Entry 8G2Y (electron microscopy, 3.44 A resolution); this record covers chains A and B of the 5 polymer chains in the assembly.

[Chain A]
Molecule: MiniG alpha s/q chimera
From: Homo sapiens
Chain sequence (423 residues; row label = number of the first residue in the row; note: 141 numbers in that range are skipped by the numbering (no residue carries them; nothing is unmodelled there); numbers below 1 keep their minus sign (Met-169 is residue -169)):
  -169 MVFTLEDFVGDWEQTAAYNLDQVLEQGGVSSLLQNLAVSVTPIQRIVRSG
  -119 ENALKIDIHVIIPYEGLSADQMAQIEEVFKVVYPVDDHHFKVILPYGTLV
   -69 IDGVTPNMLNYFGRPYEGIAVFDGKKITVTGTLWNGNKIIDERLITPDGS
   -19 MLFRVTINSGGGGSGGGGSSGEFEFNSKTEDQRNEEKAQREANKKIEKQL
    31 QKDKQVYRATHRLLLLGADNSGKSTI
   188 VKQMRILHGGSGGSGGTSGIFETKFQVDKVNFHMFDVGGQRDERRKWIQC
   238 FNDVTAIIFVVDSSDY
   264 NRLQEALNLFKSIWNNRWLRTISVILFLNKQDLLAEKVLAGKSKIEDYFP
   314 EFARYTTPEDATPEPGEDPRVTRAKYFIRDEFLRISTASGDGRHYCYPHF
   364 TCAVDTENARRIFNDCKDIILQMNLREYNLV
Unresolved in the structure: -169 to 24, 188-206, 304-310, 322-330
From the paper describing this entry:
  - conformationally variable residues (helix shift): Leu384

[Chain B]
Molecule: Guanine nucleotide-binding protein G(I)/G(S)/G(T) subunit beta-1
From: Homo sapiens
UniProt: P62873 (GBB1_HUMAN); numbering as in UniProt (aligned over 2-340)
Chain sequence (358 residues; each row starts with the number of its first residue; numbers below 1 keep their minus sign (Met-17 is residue -17)):
   -17 MHHHHHHLEVLFQGPGSSGSELDQLRQEAEQLKNQIRDARKACADATLSQ
    33 ITNNIDPVGRIQMRTRRTLRGHLAKIYAMHWGTDSRLLVSASQDGKLIIW
    83 DSYTTNKVHAIPLRSSWVMTCAYAPSGNYVACGGLDNICSIYNLKTREGN
   133 VRVSRELAGHTGYLSCCRFLDDNQIVTSSGDTTCALWDIETGQQTTTFTG
   183 HTGDVMSLSLAPDTRLFVSGACDASAKLWDVREGMCRQTFTGHESDINAI
   233 CFFPNGNAFATGSDDATCRLFDLRADQELMTYSHDNIICGITSVSFSKSG
   283 RLLLAGYDDFNCNVWDALKADRAGVLAGHDNRVSCLGVTDDGMAVATGSW
   333 DSFLKIWN
Unresolved in the structure: -17 to 40, 65-68, 128-132
Sequence notes: expression tag (-17 to 1)
Curated features (UniProtKB/Swiss-Prot):
  - modified residue: Ser2 (N-acetylserine), His266 (Phosphohistidine)
  - natural variant: Leu30 (L30F: In MRD42; uncertain significance), Arg52 (R52G: In MRD42), Gly64 (G64V: In MRD42), Asp76 (D76E: In MRD42; D76G: In MRD42), Gly77 (G77S: In MRD42), Lys78 (K78R: In MRD42), Ile80 (I80N: In MRD42; I80T: In MRD42), His91 (H91R: In MRD42; uncertain significance), Ala92 (A92T: In MRD42), Pro94 (P94S: In MRD42), Leu95 (L95P: In MRD42), Arg96 (R96L: In MRD42), 5 further natural variant entries in UniProt

[Interface between chain A and chain B]
Contacting residue pairs (34):
  Leu30(A) - Gly53(B)
  Asp33(A) - Lys78(B)
  Lys34(A) - Leu55(B)
  Tyr37(A) - Ala56(B)
  Tyr37(A) - Gln75(B)
  Ile207(A) - Trp99(B)
  Ile207(A) - Asp118(B)
  Phe222(A) - Trp99(B)
  Gly226(A) - Thr143(B)
  Gln227(A) - Leu117(B)  hydrogen bond (side chain-backbone)
  Gln227(A) - Asn119(B)  hydrogen bond
  Gln227(A) - Gly144(B)
  Gln227(A) - Tyr145(B)  hydrogen bond (side chain-backbone)
  Arg228(A) - Gly162(B)  hydrogen bond (side chain-backbone)
  Arg228(A) - Thr164(B)
  Arg228(A) - Asp186(B)
  Arg232(A) - Cys204(B)
  Arg232(A) - Asp228(B)  salt bridge
  Lys233(A) - Tyr145(B)
  Lys233(A) - Asp186(B)
  Lys233(A) - Cys204(B)
  Trp234(A) - Leu117(B)  hydrophobic
  Gln236(A) - Arg314(B)
  Gln236(A) - Trp332(B)
  Cys237(A) - Tyr59(B)
  Cys237(A) - Trp99(B)
  Cys237(A) - Met101(B)  hydrophobic
  Phe238(A) - Trp99(B)  hydrophobic
  Phe238(A) - Leu117(B)  hydrophobic
  Asn239(A) - Lys57(B)  hydrogen bond
  Asn239(A) - Trp332(B)
  Asp240(A) - Lys57(B)
  Asp240(A) - Gln75(B)
  Trp281(A) - Arg314(B)
Interface residues without a listed pair, chain A (21 interface residues in all): Ile26, Arg42, Val241
Interface residues without a listed pair, chain B (30 interface residues in all): Asp76, Ile80, Lys89, Ala92, Asp163, Thr184, Met188, Asn313

[In short]
21 residues of chain A face 30 of chain B across their interface; the contacts include 5 hydrogen bonds and 1
salt bridge. Polar pairs include Arg232(A)-Asp228(B), Gln227(A)-Leu117(B) and Gln227(A)-Asn119(B). From the
paper: conformational variability at Leu384(A).
Chain A is MiniG alpha s/q chimera and chain B is Guanine nucleotide-binding protein G(I)/G(S)/G(T) subunit
beta-1, both from Homo sapiens; the structure, Cryo-EM structure of ADGRF1 coupled to miniGs/q, was determined
by electron microscopy.
